PDB entry 8G1R | electron microscopy, 3.40 A resolution | chains B and E of the 5 polymer chains in the assembly

[Chain B]
Molecule: major head protein
Organism: Vibrio phage ICP1_2011_A
UniProtKB: A0A385IH56 (A0A385IH56_9CAUD); residues 1-339 here = UniProt positions 1-339
Amino-acid sequence (345 residues; row label = number of the first residue in the row):
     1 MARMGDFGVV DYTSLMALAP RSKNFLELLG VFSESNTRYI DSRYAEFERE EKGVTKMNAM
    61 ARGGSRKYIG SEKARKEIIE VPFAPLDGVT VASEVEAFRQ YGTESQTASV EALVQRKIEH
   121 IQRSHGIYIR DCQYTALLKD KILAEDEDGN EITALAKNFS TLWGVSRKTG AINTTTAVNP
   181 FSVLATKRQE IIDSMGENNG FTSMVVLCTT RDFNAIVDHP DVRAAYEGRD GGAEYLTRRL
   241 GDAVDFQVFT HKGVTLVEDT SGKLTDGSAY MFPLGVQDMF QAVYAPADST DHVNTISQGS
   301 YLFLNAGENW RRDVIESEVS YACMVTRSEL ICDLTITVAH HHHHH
Unresolved in the structure: 1-7, 339-345
Construct notes: expression tag (340-345)
From the paper describing this entry:
  - mutagenesis - R223H, E234K: increased growth with Serine protease (chain E)
  - mutagenesis - R223H: decreased binding to Serine protease (chain E)

[Chain E]
Molecule: Serine protease
Organism: Vibrio cholerae
UniProtKB: M1R2Y9 (M1R2Y9_VIBCE); residues 1-298 here = UniProt positions 1-298
Amino-acid sequence (298 residues; numbered 1 to 298; the number before each row is that of its first residue):
     1 MTTITTTTNN TFDLANVIAE YKAGFEQYKA DNKQYNADAY RRKIESINSD AALTNGAFNQ
    61 FAYGSQMFEG KTLQEIAESL KTMQVKDSSR EDENGLIFPH VTLQLVSPTT PAQYYGLIAE
   121 AVKLGFEVCP DWRLHVGTGR NFPACRLVRQ AEWYKPHNEK LMAERIAEAE KQEAERLKAE
   181 YFNEHRVQAY VEQAQRKFMA TQAQQAAISL SAAISRELYA SSGLSDDDLA VVAQSDVWAF
   241 NTLAPQLQEK DPNVISAALT GAGFVKGKHK LSDGKQATLW VKDGADVTAL TLESKYIQ
Unresolved in the structure: 1-33, 173-298

[Chain B / chain E interface]
Residue-residue contacts (4):
  Arg223(B) - Gln66(E)
  Ala224(B) - Tyr63(E)
  Gly228(B) - Gln104(E)  hydrogen bond (backbone-side chain)
  Gly228(B) - Thr138(E)
Other interface residues (no listed pair), chain B (6 interface residues in all): Pro220, Glu227, Lys252
Other interface residues (no listed pair), chain E (8 interface residues in all): Ser65, Ser88, Val106, Pro108
The authors on this interface:
  - specific contacts: Tyr63(E)-Arg223(B)
  - interface residues, chain B: Arg223(B)

[Summary]
The interface between chain B and chain E involves 6 residues on one side and 8 on the other, with 1 hydrogen
bond. The hydrogen-bonded pair is Gly228(B)-Gln104(E). The authors report a contact between Tyr63(E) and
Arg223(B). From the paper: R223H and E234K of chain B increase growth with Serine protease (chain E); the
interface residue Arg223(B).
Chain B is major head protein (Vibrio phage ICP1_2011_A) and chain E is Serine protease (Vibrio cholerae); the
structure, A Vibrio cholerae viral satellite enables efficient horizontal transfer by using an external
scaffold to assemble ..., was determined by electron microscopy.
